8VAQ - chains A and F of the 9 polymer chains in the assembly; structure by electron microscopy, 3.80 A resolution.

== Chain A ==
Protein: DNA polymerase III subunit delta
From: Escherichia coli
UniProt: P28630 (HOLA_ECOLI); numbering as in UniProt (aligned over 1-343)
Sequence (343 residues; each row starts with the number of its first residue):
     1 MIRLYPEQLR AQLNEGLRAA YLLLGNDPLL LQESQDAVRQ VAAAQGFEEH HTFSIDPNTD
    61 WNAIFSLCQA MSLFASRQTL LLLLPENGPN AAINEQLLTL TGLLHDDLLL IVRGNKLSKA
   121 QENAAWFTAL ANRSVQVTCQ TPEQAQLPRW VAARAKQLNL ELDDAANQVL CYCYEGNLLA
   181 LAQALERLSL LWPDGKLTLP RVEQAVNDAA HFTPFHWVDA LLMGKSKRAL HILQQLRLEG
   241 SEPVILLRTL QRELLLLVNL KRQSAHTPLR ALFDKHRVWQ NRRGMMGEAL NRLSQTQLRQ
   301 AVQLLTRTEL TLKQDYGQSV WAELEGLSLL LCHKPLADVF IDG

== Chain F ==
Protein: Beta sliding clamp
From: Escherichia coli
UniProt: P0A988 (DPO3B_ECOLI); residue numbers follow UniProt; this construct covers 1-366
Sequence (369 residues; row label = number of the first residue in the row; numbers below 1 keep their minus sign (Gly-2 is residue -2)):
    -2 GPHMKFTVER EHLLKPLQQV SGPLGGRPTL PILGNLLLQV ADGTLSLTGT DLEMEMVARV
    58 ALVQPHEPGA TTVPARKFFD ICRGLPEGAE IAVQLEGERM LVRSGRSRFS LSTLPAADFP
   118 NLDDWQSEVE FTLPQATMKR LIEATQFSMA HQDVRYYLNG MLFETEGEEL RTVATDGHRL
   178 AVCSMPIGQS LPSHSVIVPR KGVIELMRML DGGDNPLRVQ IGSNNIRAHV GDFIFTSKLV
   238 DGRFPDYRRV LPKNPDKHLE AGCDLLKQAF ARAAILSNEK FRGVRLYVSE NQLKITANNP
   298 EQEEAEEILD VTYSGAEMEI GFNVSYVLDV LNALKCENVR MMLTDSVSSV QIEDAASQSA
   358 AYVVMPMRL
Differences from the reference sequence: expression tag (-2 to 0)
Curated features (UniProtKB/Swiss-Prot):
  - binding site (DNA): Arg24, Arg73, Gln149, Tyr153, Tyr154
  - mutagenesis: Arg24 (R24A: Mild defect in DNA replication, impaired loading of clamp on DNA, polymerase speed is wild-type. More severe replication defect and very poor clamp loading; when associated with A-149), Gly66 (G66E: In dnaN159; a temperature- and UV-sensitive mutation, displays altered DNA polymerase usage, chronically induced SOS response; when associated with A-174), Ala133 (A133T: Reduction of synthesis of beta*, probably due to mutation of its promoter), Met135 (M135L: 3-fold reduction of synthesis of beta*, probably due to loss of its start codon), Met146 (M146L: No effect on synthesis of beta*), Gln149 (Q149A: Mild defect in DNA replication, impaired loading of clamp on DNA, polymerase speed is wild-type. More severe replication defect and very poor clamp loading; when associated with A-24), Tyr153 to Tyr154 (Very poor loading of clamp on DNA, polymerase speed is wild-type), Gly174 (G174A: In dnaN159; a temperature- and UV-sensitive mutation, displays altered DNA polymerase usage, chronically induced SOS response; when associated with A-66), Gln265 to Leu366 (In dnaN806; temperature sensitive), Ile272 to Leu273 (Monomeric in solution, binds very tightly to subunit delta (holA). The monomer binds tightly to linear and circular DNA. Cannot bind both Pol III and IV simultaneously)
Reported in the primary citation:
  - binding site for the 30-nt DNA strand: Gln15, Gly23, Arg24, Arg73

== How chain A and chain F interact ==
Residue-residue contacts - 31 pairs, chain A then chain F:
  Trp61(A) - Lys277(F)  hydrogen bond (backbone-side chain)
  Asn62(A) - Lys277(F)  hydrogen bond
  Ile64(A) - Phe278(F)  hydrophobic
  Phe65(A) - Lys277(F)
  Phe65(A) - Phe278(F)
  Phe65(A) - Arg279(F)
  Phe65(A) - Asn320(F)
  Cys68(A) - His175(F)
  Cys68(A) - Met364(F)
  Cys68(A) - Arg365(F)
  Gln69(A) - Arg365(F)
  Ala70(A) - Met362(F)
  Ala70(A) - Pro363(F)
  Met71(A) - Arg152(F)
  Met71(A) - Gly174(F)
  Ser72(A) - Val344(F)
  Ser72(A) - Met362(F)
  Leu73(A) - Thr172(F)
  Leu73(A) - Gly174(F)
  Leu73(A) - His175(F)
  Leu73(A) - Arg176(F)
  Leu73(A) - Leu177(F)
  Leu73(A) - Val247(F)
  Leu73(A) - Met362(F)  hydrophobic
  Phe74(A) - Arg152(F)
  Phe74(A) - Leu155(F)  hydrophobic
  Phe74(A) - Thr172(F)
  Phe74(A) - Pro242(F)  hydrophobic
  Ser76(A) - Arg152(F)
  Leu103(A) - Arg365(F)  hydrogen bond (backbone-side chain)
  His105(A) - Arg365(F)
Interface residues without a listed pair, chain A (18 interface residues in all): Glu49, His50, His51, Leu67
Interface residues without a listed pair, chain F (20 interface residues in all): Val151, Val360

== Summary ==
18 residues of chain A face 20 of chain F across their interface; the contacts include 3 hydrogen bonds. Polar
contacts include Trp61(A)-Lys277(F), Asn62(A)-Lys277(F) and Leu103(A)-Arg365(F). From the paper: a binding
site for the 30-nt DNA strand at Gln15(F), Gly23(F) and Arg24(F) among others.
Chain A is DNA polymerase III subunit delta and chain F is Beta sliding clamp, both from Escherichia coli; the
structure, Structure of the E. coli clamp loader bound to the beta clamp in a Closed-DNA1 conformation, was
determined by electron microscopy, deposited together with 8VAL, 8VAM, 8VAN, 8VAP, 8VAR, 8VAS and 8VAT.
